PDB entry 7N1I | electron microscopy, 4.20 A resolution (low resolution: residue-level contacts below are approximate; hydrogen-bond / salt-bridge calls are withheld) | chains C and G of the 12 polymer chains in the assembly

[Chain C]
Protein: E1 envelope glycoprotein
Organism: Venezuelan equine encephalitis virus
UniProt: A0A0C4MX98 (A0A0C4MX98_9VIRU); residues 1-442 here correspond to UniProt positions 814-1255 (UniProt number = residue number + 813)
Sequence (442 residues; row label = number of the first residue in the row):
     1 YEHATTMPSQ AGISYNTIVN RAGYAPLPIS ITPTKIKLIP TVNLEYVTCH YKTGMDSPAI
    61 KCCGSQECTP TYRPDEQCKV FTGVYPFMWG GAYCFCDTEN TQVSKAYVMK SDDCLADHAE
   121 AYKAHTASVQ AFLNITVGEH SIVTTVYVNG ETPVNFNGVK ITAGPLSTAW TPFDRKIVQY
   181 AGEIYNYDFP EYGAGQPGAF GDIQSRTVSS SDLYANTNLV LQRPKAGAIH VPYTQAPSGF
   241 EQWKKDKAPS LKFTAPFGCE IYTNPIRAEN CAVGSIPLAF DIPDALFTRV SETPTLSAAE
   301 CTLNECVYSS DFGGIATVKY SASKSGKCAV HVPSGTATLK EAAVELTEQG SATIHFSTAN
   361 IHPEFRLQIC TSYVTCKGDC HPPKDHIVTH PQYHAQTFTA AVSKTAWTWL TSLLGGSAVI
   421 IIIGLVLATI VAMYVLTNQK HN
Disulfides: C49-C114, C62-C94, C63-C96, C301-C376, C306-C380, C328-C370
Covalently attached groups: N-acetylglucosamine (NAG) linked to N134

[Chain G]
Protein: E2 envelope glycoprotein
Organism: Venezuelan equine encephalitis virus
UniProt: A0A0C4MX98 (A0A0C4MX98_9VIRU); residues 1-423 here correspond to UniProt positions 335-757 (UniProt number = residue number + 334)
Sequence (423 residues; row label = number of the first residue in the row):
     1 STEELFNEYK LTRPYMARCI RCAVGSCHSP IAIEAVKSDG HDGYVRLQTS SQYGLDSSGN
    61 LKGRTMRYDM HGTIKEIPLH QVSLYTSRPC HIVDGHGYFL LARCPAGDSI TMEFKKDSVR
   121 HSCSVPYEVK FNPVGRELYT HPPEHGVEQA CQVYAHDAQN RGAYVEMHLP GSEVDSSLVS
   181 LSGSSVTVTP PDGTSALVEC ECGGTKISET INKTKQFSQC TKKEQCRAYR LQNDKWVYNS
   241 DKLPKAAGAT LKGKLHVPFL LADGKCTVPL APEPMITFGF RSVSLKLHPK NPTYLITRQL
   301 ADEPHYTHEL ISEPAVRNFT VTEKGWEFVW GNHPPKRFWA QETAPGNPHG LPHEVITHYY
   361 HRYPMSTILG LSICAAIATV SVAASTWLFC RSRVACLTPY RLTPNARIPF CLAVLCCART
   421 ARA
Disulfides: C19-C123, C22-C27, C90-C104, C151-C266, C396-C417
Covalently attached groups: N-acetylglucosamine (NAG) linked to N318

[Chain C / chain G interface]
Contacting residue pairs - 120 pairs, chain C then chain G:
  Q10(C) with W339(G)
  H50(C) with D39(G)
  K52(C) with A35(G); K37(G); Q48(G); Y238(G)
  M55(C) with D241(G)
  D56(C) with N239(G); D241(G); K245(G)
  S57(C) with N239(G); S240(G); L243(G); P244(G); K245(G)
  P58(C) with D241(G); P244(G); K245(G)
  C63(C) with E201(G)
  F87(C) with R18(G); H28(G)
  M88(C) with H28(G); V174(G)
  W89(C) with M16(G); H28(G); H71(G); G72(G); D175(G)
  G90(C) with S176(G)
  G91(C) with S176(G)
  Y93(C) with V174(G); Y229(G)
  F95(C) with E224(G); Q225(G)
  S111(C) with K37(G)
  D112(C) with V165(G)
  D113(C) with K37(G); D39(G); R46(G); Y154(G); L261(G)
  A116(C) with Q152(G); L261(G)
  D117(C) with D39(G); L261(G)
  G227(C) with R18(G)
  A228(C) with R18(G)
  I229(C) with R18(G); K242(G)
  V231(C) with D241(G)
  K244(C) with N132(G)
  K245(C) with E128(G)
  P249(C) with Y306(G); H308(G)
  K252(C) with R298(G)
  F253(C) with R136(G); I296(G); R298(G); Y306(G)
  T254(C) with P304(G); Y306(G)
  A255(C) with R298(G)
  P256(C) with A301(G); D302(G); P304(G)
  F257(C) with L300(G); A301(G); D302(G)
  G258(C) with R298(G); L300(G); R337(G)
  C259(C) with R298(G)
  E260(C) with R337(G)
  Y308(C) with E342(G)
  S309(C) with Q341(G)
  S310(C) with Q341(G)
  I361(C) with E342(G); R362(G)
  D379(C) with H349(G)
  P383(C) with Q341(G); E342(G)
  D385(C) with Q341(G)
  H386(C) with F278(G); G279(G); Q341(G); T343(G)
  I387(C) with F278(G); G279(G)
  V388(C) with F338(G); W339(G); Q341(G)
  T389(C) with R337(G); F338(G); W339(G)
  H390(C) with W339(G)
  P391(C) with W339(G)
  H394(C) with W339(G)
  Q396(C) with E323(G); Y363(G)
  A400(C) with R362(G)
  A401(C) with N347(G); Y359(G); R362(G); Y363(G)
  V402(C) with N347(G)
  S403(C) with N347(G); P348(G)
  T405(C) with H349(G); L351(G)
  A406(C) with H349(G); V355(G)
  W409(C) with P352(G)
  L414(C) with C374(G); I377(G)
  S417(C) with S381(G)
  I421(C) with S381(G); S385(G)
  L425(C) with L388(G)
  A428(C) with S392(G)
  Q439(C) with T398(G)
Other interface residues (no listed pair), chain C (82 interface residues in all): Y51, C62, R73, C96, L115, A181, H230, E241, K247, A272, A359, H362, P382, A418, G424, V431, V435, N438
Other interface residues (no listed pair), chain G (84 interface residues in all): H41, G162, A163, Y164, S172, E173, S177, R227, K252, F280, S282, V283, Q299, E327, A340, A378, A395, C396, L415

[In short]
82 residues of chain C face 84 of chain G across their interface.
Chain C is E1 envelope glycoprotein and chain G is E2 envelope glycoprotein, both from Venezuelan equine
encephalitis virus; the structure, CryoEM structure of Venezuelan equine encephalitis virus VLP, was
determined by electron microscopy, deposited together with 7N1H.
